PDB entry 7M8R | X-ray diffraction, 2.22 A resolution | chains B and H of the 8 polymer chains in the assembly

# Chain B
Name: Methane monooxygenase beta chain
Source organism: Methylosinus trichosporium OB3b
UniProtKB: A0A2D2D5X7 (A0A2D2D5X7_METTR); numbering as in UniProt (aligned over 4-395)
Sequence (392 residues; each row starts with the number of its first residue):
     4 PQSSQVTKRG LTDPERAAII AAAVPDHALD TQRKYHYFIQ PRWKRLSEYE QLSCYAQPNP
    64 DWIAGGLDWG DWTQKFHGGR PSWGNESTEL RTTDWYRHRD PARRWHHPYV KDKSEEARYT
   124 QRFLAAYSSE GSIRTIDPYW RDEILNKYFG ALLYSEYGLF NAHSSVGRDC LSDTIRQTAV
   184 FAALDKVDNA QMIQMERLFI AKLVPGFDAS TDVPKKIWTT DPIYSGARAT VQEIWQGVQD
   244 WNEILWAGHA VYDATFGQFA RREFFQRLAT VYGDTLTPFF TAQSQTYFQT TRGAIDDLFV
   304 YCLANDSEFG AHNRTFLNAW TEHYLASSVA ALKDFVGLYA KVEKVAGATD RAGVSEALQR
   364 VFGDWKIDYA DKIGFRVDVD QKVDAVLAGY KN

# Chain H
Name: Methane monooxygenase regulatory protein B
Source organism: Methylosinus trichosporium OB3b
UniProtKB: A0A2D2D0T8 (A0A2D2D0T8_METTR); residue numbers follow UniProt; this construct covers 3-138
Sequence (136 residues; numbered 3 to 138; the number before each row is that of its first residue):
     3 SAHNAYNAGI MQCTGKAFAD EFFAEENQVV HESNAVVLVL MKSDEIDAII EDIVLKGGKA
    63 KNPSIVVEDK AGFWWIKADG AIEIDAAEAG ELLGKPFSVY DLLINVSSTV GRAYTLGTKF
   123 TITSELMGLD RALTDI
Covalently attached groups: 1,1,1-tris(fluoranyl)propan-2-one (W6X) linked to C15
Modified positions: W76 (fluorotryptophane; FTR); W77 (fluorotryptophane; FTR)
Sequence notes: engineered mutation C15 (Lys in A0A2D2D0T8)
Ligand contacts: 1,1,1-tris(fluoranyl)propan-2-one (W6X): G11, Q14, A19

# Interface between chain B and chain H
Contacting residue pairs (7):
  K37(B) with L94(H), hydrogen bond (side chain-backbone)
  K47(B) with E93(H), salt bridge
  R48(B) with E93(H), salt bridge
  L49(B) with G96(H)
  S50(B) with G96(H)
  E51(B) with G96(H), hydrogen bond (backbone-backbone); K97(H)
Interface residues without a listed pair, chain H (5 interface residues in all): L95

# Overview
6 residues of chain B and 5 residues of chain H are in contact; the contacts include 2 hydrogen bonds and 2
salt bridges. Polar pairs include K47(B)-E93(H), R48(B)-E93(H) and K37(B)-L94(H).
1,1,1-tris(fluoranyl)propan-2-one is covalently linked to C15(H).
Here chain B is Methane monooxygenase beta chain and chain H is Methane monooxygenase regulatory protein B,
both from Methylosinus trichosporium OB3b. Entry 7M8R (Complex structure of Methane monooxygenase hydroxylase
and regulatory subunit with fluorosubstituted tryptophans) was determined by X-ray diffraction, deposited
together with 7M8Q.
